Entry 4XDH (X-ray diffraction, 1.90 A resolution); this record covers chains A and B.

[Chain A (and B)]
Molecule: Ribosyldihydronicotinamide dehydrogenase [quinone]
Source organism: Homo sapiens
Notes: EC 1.10.99.2; chain B of this document is another copy of the same molecule, construct and numbering; everything in this record applies to it too
Reference sequence: P16083 (NQO2_HUMAN); residues 0-230 here correspond to UniProt positions 1-231 (UniProt number = residue number + 1)
Chain sequence (231 residues; each row starts with the number of its first residue; numbering starts at 0):
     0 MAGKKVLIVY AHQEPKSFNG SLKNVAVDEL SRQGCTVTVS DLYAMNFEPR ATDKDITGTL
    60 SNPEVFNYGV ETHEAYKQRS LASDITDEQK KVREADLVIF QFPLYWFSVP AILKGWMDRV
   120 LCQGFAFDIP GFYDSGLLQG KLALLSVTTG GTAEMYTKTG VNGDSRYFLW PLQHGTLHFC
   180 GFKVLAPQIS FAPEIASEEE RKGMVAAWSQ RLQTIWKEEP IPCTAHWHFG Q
Unresolved in the structure: 0-1 (chain B: 0)
Construct notes: conflict Phe46 (Leu47 in P16083)
Metal / ion sites: Zn2+: His177, Cys222
Ligand contacts:
  - 5-methoxy-2-(4-methoxyphenyl)-3H-indol-3-one (3ZV), molecule 1: Trp105, Gly149, Gly150, Thr151, Met154, Asn161, Ile194
  - 5-methoxy-2-(4-methoxyphenyl)-3H-indol-3-one (3ZV), molecule 2: Phe126, Ile128, Phe131, Phe178
  - FAD (flavin-adenine dinucleotide), molecule 1: His11, Lys15, Ser16, Phe17, Asn18, Ser20, Pro102, Leu103, Tyr104, Trp105, Phe106, Thr147, Thr148, Gly149, Gly150, Tyr155, Pro192, Glu193, Glu197, Arg200, Lys201, Val204
  - FAD, molecule 2: Asn66, Tyr67, Gly68, Asp117
UniProt features mapped onto this chain:
  - binding site (FAD): His11, Phe17 to Ser20, Leu103 to Phe106, Thr147 to Gly150, Tyr155, Glu193, Arg200
  - binding site (substrate): Phe126 to Ile128
  - binding site (Zn(2+)): His173, His177, Cys222
  - modified residue (Phosphoserine): Ser79, Ser196

[Interface between chain A and chain B]
Pairs across the interface - 89 pairs, chain A then chain B:
  Gln12(A) - Ala50(B)  hydrogen bond (side chain-backbone)
  Gln12(A) - Phe65(B)
  Gln12(A) - Tyr67(B)
  Glu13(A) - Glu63(B)
  Glu13(A) - Val64(B)
  Glu13(A) - Phe65(B)  hydrogen bond (side chain-backbone)
  Lys15(A) - Glu63(B)
  Lys15(A) - Val64(B)
  Tyr42(A) - Ala50(B)
  Asn45(A) - Arg49(B)  hydrogen bond (backbone-side chain)
  Phe46(A) - Arg49(B)  hydrogen bond (backbone-side chain)
  Glu47(A) - Arg49(B)  salt bridge
  Pro48(A) - Pro48(B)  hydrophobic
  Pro48(A) - Arg49(B)
  Pro48(A) - Ala110(B)
  Arg49(A) - Asn45(B)  hydrogen bond (side chain-backbone)
  Arg49(A) - Phe46(B)  hydrogen bond (side chain-backbone)
  Arg49(A) - Glu47(B)  salt bridge
  Arg49(A) - Pro48(B)
  Arg49(A) - Ile111(B)
  Ala50(A) - Gln12(B)  hydrogen bond (backbone-side chain)
  Ala50(A) - Tyr42(B)
  Glu63(A) - Glu13(B)
  Val64(A) - Glu13(B)
  Val64(A) - Lys15(B)
  Phe65(A) - Gln12(B)
  Phe65(A) - Glu13(B)  hydrogen bond (backbone-side chain)
  Asn66(A) - Glu193(B)  hydrogen bond
  Tyr67(A) - Gln12(B)
  Tyr104(A) - Tyr67(B)
  Tyr104(A) - Lys113(B)  hydrogen bond (backbone-side chain)
  Tyr104(A) - Asp117(B)
  Trp105(A) - Met116(B)  hydrogen bond (side chain-backbone)
  Trp105(A) - Asp117(B)
  Trp105(A) - Leu120(B)
  Trp105(A) - Phe126(B)  hydrophobic
  Trp105(A) - Pro170(B)
  Trp105(A) - Gly174(B)
  Trp105(A) - Thr175(B)
  Trp105(A) - Phe178(B)  hydrophobic
  Trp105(A) - Cys179(B)  hydrophobic
  Phe106(A) - Tyr132(B)
  Phe106(A) - Trp169(B)
  Phe106(A) - Pro170(B)  hydrophobic
  Phe106(A) - Gly174(B)
  Ser107(A) - Lys113(B)
  Val108(A) - Lys113(B)  hydrogen bond (backbone-side chain)
  Pro109(A) - Asp117(B)
  Ala110(A) - Pro48(B)
  Ala110(A) - Ala110(B)
  Ala110(A) - Lys113(B)
  Ala110(A) - Gly114(B)
  Ala110(A) - Asp117(B)  hydrogen bond (backbone-side chain)
  Ile111(A) - Arg49(B)
  Lys113(A) - Tyr104(B)  hydrogen bond (side chain-backbone)
  Lys113(A) - Ser107(B)
  Lys113(A) - Val108(B)  hydrogen bond (side chain-backbone)
  Lys113(A) - Ala110(B)
  Gly114(A) - Ala110(B)
  Met116(A) - Trp105(B)  hydrogen bond (backbone-side chain)
  Asp117(A) - Tyr104(B)
  Asp117(A) - Trp105(B)
  Asp117(A) - Pro109(B)
  Asp117(A) - Ala110(B)  hydrogen bond (side chain-backbone)
  Leu120(A) - Trp105(B)
  Phe126(A) - Trp105(B)  hydrophobic
  Tyr132(A) - Phe106(B)
  Tyr132(A) - Val160(B)  hydrophobic
  Tyr132(A) - Asn161(B)  hydrogen bond
  Val160(A) - Tyr132(B)  hydrogen bond (backbone-side chain)
  Val160(A) - His173(B)
  Asn161(A) - Tyr132(B)  hydrogen bond
  Asn161(A) - Trp169(B)
  Tyr166(A) - Trp169(B)
  Tyr166(A) - Phe228(B)  hydrophobic
  Trp169(A) - Phe106(B)
  Trp169(A) - Asn161(B)
  Trp169(A) - Tyr166(B)
  Pro170(A) - Trp105(B)
  Pro170(A) - Phe106(B)  hydrophobic
  His173(A) - Val160(B)
  Gly174(A) - Trp105(B)
  Gly174(A) - Phe106(B)
  Thr175(A) - Trp105(B)
  Phe178(A) - Trp105(B)  hydrophobic
  Cys179(A) - Trp105(B)  hydrophobic
  Glu193(A) - Asn66(B)  hydrogen bond
  Phe228(A) - Tyr166(B)  hydrophobic
  Phe228(A) - Phe228(B)  hydrophobic
Also at the interface, not in a pair above, chain A (47 interface residues in all): His11, Thr51, Gly162, Phe167, Ala224
Also at the interface, not in a pair above, chain B (47 interface residues in all): Thr51, Phe131, Gly162, Phe167, Ala224

[Summary]
Chain A and chain B each contribute 47 residues to their interface; the contacts include 21 hydrogen bonds and
2 salt bridges. Polar pairs include Glu47(A)-Arg49(B), Gln12(A)-Ala50(B) and Glu13(A)-Phe65(B). Chain A binds
flavin-adenine dinucleotide and 5-methoxy-2-(4-methoxyphenyl)-3H-indol-3-one.
Both chains are Ribosyldihydronicotinamide dehydrogenase [quinone] (Homo sapiens). Entry 4XDH (Crystal
Structure of Quinone Reductase II in complex with a 2-(4-methoxy-phenyl)-5-methoxy-indol-3-one molecule) was
determined by X-ray diffraction, deposited together with 4XDG.
